6X2F - chains G and H of the 9 polymer chains in the assembly; structure by electron microscopy, 4.00 A resolution.

== Chain G (and H) ==
Molecule: DNA-directed RNA polymerase subunit alpha
From: Escherichia coli
Notes: EC 2.7.7.6; chain H of this document is another copy of the same molecule, construct and numbering; everything in this record applies to it too
UniProt: A0A073G207 (A0A073G207_ECOLX); residues 1-329 here = UniProt positions 1-329
Chain sequence (329 residues; each row starts with the number of its first residue):
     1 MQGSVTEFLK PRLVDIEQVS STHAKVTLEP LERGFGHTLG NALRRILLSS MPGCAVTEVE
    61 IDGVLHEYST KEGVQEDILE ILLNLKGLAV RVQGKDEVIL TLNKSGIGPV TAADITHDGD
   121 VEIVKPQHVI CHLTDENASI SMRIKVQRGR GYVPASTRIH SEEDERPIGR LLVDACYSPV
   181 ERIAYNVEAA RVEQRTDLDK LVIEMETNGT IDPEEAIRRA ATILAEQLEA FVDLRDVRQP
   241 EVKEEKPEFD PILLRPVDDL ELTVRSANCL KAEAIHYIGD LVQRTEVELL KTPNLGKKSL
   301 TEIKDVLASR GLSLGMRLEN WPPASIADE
Not modelled in the structure: 1-4, 160-165, 235-329 (chain H: 1-4, 159-169, 233-329)

== How chain G and chain H interact ==
Pairs across the interface (70; chain G residue first):
  Val-5(G) with Arg-148(H); Gly-149(H); Arg-150(H)
  Thr-6(G) with Pro-52(H); Arg-150(H)
  Glu-7(G) with Arg-150(H), hydrogen bond (backbone-side chain)
  Phe-8(G) with Ile-223(H), hydrophobic
  Lys-10(G) with Glu-226(H), hydrogen bond (side chain-backbone); Gln-227(H)
  Pro-11(G) with Gln-227(H); Ala-230(H); Phe-231(H), hydrophobic
  Arg-12(G) with Ala-230(H)
  Leu-28(G) with Phe-231(H), hydrophobic
  Leu-31(G) with Gln-227(H)
  Glu-32(G) with Arg-150(H), salt bridge
  Arg-33(G) with Val-153(H)
  Phe-35(G) with Ile-46(H), hydrophobic; Ser-50(H); Gln-227(H)
  Thr-38(G) with Ala-42(H); Arg-45(H), hydrogen bond
  Leu-39(G) with Leu-224(H), hydrophobic; Leu-228(H), hydrophobic
  Asn-41(G) with Asn-41(H)
  Ala-42(G) with Thr-38(H)
  Arg-45(G) with Gly-34(H), hydrogen bond (side chain-backbone); His-37(H); Thr-38(H)
  Ile-46(G) with Phe-35(H), hydrophobic
  Ser-49(G) with Arg-33(H)
  Ser-50(G) with Phe-8(H)
  Arg-150(G) with Val-5(H), hydrogen bond (side chain-backbone); Glu-7(H), hydrogen bond (side chain-backbone); Phe-8(H); Glu-32(H), salt bridge
  Arg-218(G) with Ala-230(H); Phe-231(H), hydrogen bond (side chain-backbone)
  Arg-219(G) with Thr-6(H)
  Ala-221(G) with Leu-228(H); Phe-231(H), hydrophobic
  Ile-223(G) with Phe-8(H), hydrophobic; Phe-35(H), hydrophobic
  Leu-224(G) with Leu-39(H), hydrophobic; Leu-228(H), hydrophobic
  Ala-225(G) with Leu-228(H)
  Glu-226(G) with Phe-8(H); Lys-10(H), hydrogen bond (backbone-side chain)
  Gln-227(G) with Phe-8(H); Leu-9(H), hydrogen bond (side chain-backbone); Lys-10(H); Pro-11(H)
  Leu-228(G) with Leu-43(H), hydrophobic; Ala-221(H); Leu-224(H), hydrophobic; Ala-225(H)
  Glu-229(G) with Lys-10(H), salt bridge
  Ala-230(G) with Lys-10(H); Pro-11(H), hydrophobic
  Phe-231(G) with Leu-28(H), hydrophobic; Leu-39(H), hydrophobic; Leu-43(H), hydrophobic; Ile-203(H), hydrophobic; Arg-218(H); Ala-221(H), hydrophobic
  Val-232(G) with Ala-221(H), hydrophobic
  Asp-233(G) with Arg-218(H)
  Leu-234(G) with Glu-214(H); Ile-217(H), hydrophobic; Arg-218(H)
Other interface residues (no listed pair), chain G (43 interface residues in all): Leu-13, Gly-34, His-37, Pro-52, Arg-148, Gly-149, Thr-222
Other interface residues (no listed pair), chain H (44 interface residues in all): Ile-16, Leu-31, Ser-49, Thr-222, Val-232

== In short ==
Chain G and chain H form an interface of 43 and 44 residues respectively, with 9 hydrogen bonds and 3 salt
bridges. Polar contacts include Glu-32(G)/Arg-150(H), Glu-229(G)/Lys-10(H) and Glu-7(G)/Arg-150(H).
Both chains are DNA-directed RNA polymerase subunit alpha (Escherichia coli). Entry 6X2F (Mfd-bound E.coli RNA
polymerase elongation complex - L2 state) was determined by electron microscopy together with 6X26, 6X2N,
6X43, 6X4W, 6X4Y and 6X50 from the same study.
